9JT7 - chains A and B; structure by X-ray diffraction, 2.30 A resolution.

[Chain A (and B)]
Name: Alanine racemase 2
Source organism: Bacillus subtilis subsp. subtilis str. 168
Notes: EC 5.1.1.1; chain B of this document is another copy of the same molecule, construct and numbering; everything in this record applies to it too
UniProt: P94494 (ALR2_BACSU); residues 1-394 here = UniProt positions 1-394
Amino-acid sequence (398 residues; row label = number of the first residue in the row; numbers below 1 keep their minus sign (Gly-3 is residue -3)):
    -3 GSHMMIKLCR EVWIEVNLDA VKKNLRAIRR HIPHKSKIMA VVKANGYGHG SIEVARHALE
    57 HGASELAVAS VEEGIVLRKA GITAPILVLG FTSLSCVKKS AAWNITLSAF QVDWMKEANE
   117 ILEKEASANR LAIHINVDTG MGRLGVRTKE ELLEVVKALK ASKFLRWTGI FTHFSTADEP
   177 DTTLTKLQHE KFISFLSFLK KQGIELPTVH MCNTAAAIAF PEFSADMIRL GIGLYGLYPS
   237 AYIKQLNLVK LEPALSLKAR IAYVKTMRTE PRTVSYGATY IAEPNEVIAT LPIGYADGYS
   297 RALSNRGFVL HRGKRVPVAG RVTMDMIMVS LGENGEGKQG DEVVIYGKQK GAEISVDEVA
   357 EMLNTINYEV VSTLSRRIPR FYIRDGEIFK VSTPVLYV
Not modelled in the structure: -3 to 0, 387-394
Sequence notes: expression tag (-3 to 0)
Swiss-Prot annotation at these positions:
  - active site (Proton acceptor): Lys39, Tyr272
  - binding site (substrate): Arg139, Met320
  - modified residue: Lys39 (N6-(pyridoxal phosphate)lysine)
Ligand contacts:
  - alanine (ALA): Lys39, Arg139, Tyr364
  - pyridoxal phosphate (PLP): Val37, Lys39, Tyr43, Leu85, Arg139, His169, Asn209, Thr210, Arg225, Gly227, Ile228, Tyr364
From the paper describing this entry:
  - binding site for alanine: Lys39, Arg139, Tyr272, Tyr291, Thr319, Met320, Asp321
  - contacts within the chain: His169-Arg225 (hydrogen bond)
  - conformationally variable residues (side-chain flip): His169, Tyr272
  - catalytic residues: Lys39, Arg139, Tyr272 (proposed by the authors, not directly observed)

[Chain A / chain B interface]
Pairs across the interface (114):
  Leu4(A) - Ser89(B)  hydrogen bond (backbone-side chain)
  Leu4(A) - Cys92(B)
  Cys5(A) - Val67(B)  hydrophobic
  Cys5(A) - Glu68(B)  hydrogen bond (backbone-side chain)
  Cys5(A) - Phe87(B)
  Cys5(A) - Thr88(B)
  Cys5(A) - Ser89(B)  hydrogen bond (backbone-backbone)
  Cys5(A) - Cys92(B)  disulfide
  Cys5(A) - Lys95(B)
  Arg6(A) - Ser66(B)
  Arg6(A) - Glu68(B)  hydrogen bond (backbone-side chain)
  Glu7(A) - Ser89(B)
  Lys39(A) - Met320(B)
  Lys39(A) - Asp321(B)  salt bridge
  Ala40(A) - Met320(B)  hydrophobic
  Ala40(A) - Arg373(B)
  Ala65(A) - Asp321(B)
  Val67(A) - Cys5(B)  hydrophobic
  Glu68(A) - Cys5(B)
  Glu68(A) - Arg6(B)
  Glu69(A) - Arg373(B)  salt bridge
  Phe87(A) - Cys5(B)
  Phe87(A) - Ala258(B)  hydrophobic
  Phe87(A) - Gln335(B)
  Thr88(A) - Cys5(B)
  Ser89(A) - Leu4(B)
  Ser89(A) - Cys5(B)  hydrogen bond (backbone-backbone)
  Ser91(A) - Lys3(B)
  Cys92(A) - Cys5(B)  disulfide
  Phe106(A) - Tyr259(B)  hydrophobic
  Gln107(A) - Gln335(B)  hydrogen bond
  Asp134(A) - Lys261(B)
  Thr135(A) - Pro267(B)
  Gly136(A) - Thr269(B)  hydrogen bond (backbone-side chain)
  Met137(A) - Thr269(B)
  Met137(A) - Val270(B)
  Met137(A) - Ser271(B)  hydrogen bond (backbone-backbone)
  Met137(A) - Tyr272(B)
  Gly138(A) - Lys261(B)  hydrogen bond (backbone-side chain)
  Arg139(A) - Lys261(B)
  Arg139(A) - Thr286(B)  hydrogen bond (backbone-side chain)
  Arg139(A) - Thr319(B)  hydrogen bond
  Arg139(A) - Met322(B)
  Arg139(A) - Met324(B)
  Leu140(A) - Tyr259(B)  hydrophobic
  Leu140(A) - Thr286(B)
  Gly141(A) - Tyr259(B)
  Arg143(A) - Lys261(B)
  Arg143(A) - Met263(B)
  Arg143(A) - Thr265(B)  hydrogen bond (side chain-backbone)
  Arg143(A) - Pro267(B)  hydrogen bond (side chain-backbone)
  His169(A) - Tyr272(B)  hydrogen bond
  Ser171(A) - Ser271(B)
  Ser171(A) - Tyr272(B)
  Ser171(A) - Gly273(B)  hydrogen bond (backbone-backbone)
  Thr172(A) - Gly273(B)
  Glu175(A) - Gly273(B)
  Lys187(A) - Glu266(B)  hydrogen bond (side chain-backbone)
  Tyr259(A) - Phe106(B)  hydrophobic
  Tyr259(A) - Gln107(B)
  Tyr259(A) - Leu140(B)  hydrophobic
  Lys261(A) - Gly138(B)  hydrogen bond (side chain-backbone)
  Lys261(A) - Arg139(B)  hydrogen bond (side chain-backbone)
  Met263(A) - Arg143(B)
  Thr265(A) - Arg143(B)  hydrogen bond (backbone-side chain)
  Thr265(A) - Thr144(B)
  Glu266(A) - Lys187(B)
  Pro267(A) - Thr135(B)
  Pro267(A) - Arg143(B)  hydrogen bond (backbone-side chain)
  Thr269(A) - Gly136(B)  hydrogen bond (side chain-backbone)
  Thr269(A) - Met137(B)
  Thr269(A) - Gly138(B)
  Val270(A) - Met137(B)
  Ser271(A) - Met137(B)  hydrogen bond (backbone-backbone)
  Ser271(A) - Ser171(B)
  Tyr272(A) - Met137(B)
  Tyr272(A) - His169(B)  hydrogen bond
  Tyr272(A) - Ser171(B)
  Gly273(A) - Ser171(B)  hydrogen bond (backbone-backbone)
  Gly273(A) - Thr172(B)
  Gly273(A) - Glu175(B)
  Thr286(A) - Arg139(B)  hydrogen bond (side chain-backbone)
  Tyr291(A) - Tyr364(B)
  Tyr291(A) - Glu365(B)
  Tyr291(A) - Ser368(B)
  Tyr291(A) - Thr369(B)
  Ser296(A) - Glu365(B)
  Arg297(A) - Thr361(B)
  Arg297(A) - Ile362(B)
  Arg297(A) - Glu365(B)  hydrogen bond (backbone-side chain)
  Thr319(A) - Arg139(B)  hydrogen bond
  Met320(A) - Lys39(B)
  Met320(A) - Ala40(B)  hydrophobic
  Met320(A) - Tyr43(B)  hydrophobic
  Met320(A) - Tyr364(B)  hydrophobic
  Asp321(A) - Lys39(B)  salt bridge
  Asp321(A) - Ala65(B)
  Met322(A) - Gly86(B)
  Met322(A) - Arg139(B)
  Met322(A) - Leu140(B)  hydrophobic
  Met324(A) - Arg139(B)
  Gln335(A) - Phe87(B)
  Gln335(A) - Gln107(B)  hydrogen bond
  Thr361(A) - Arg297(B)
  Ile362(A) - Arg297(B)
  Tyr364(A) - Tyr291(B)
  Tyr364(A) - Met320(B)  hydrophobic
  Glu365(A) - Tyr291(B)
  Glu365(A) - Ser296(B)
  Glu365(A) - Arg297(B)  hydrogen bond (side chain-backbone)
  Thr369(A) - Tyr291(B)
  Arg372(A) - Arg373(B)
  Arg373(A) - Ala40(B)
  Arg373(A) - Glu69(B)  salt bridge
Interface residues without a listed pair, chain A (75 interface residues in all): Lys3, Tyr43, Ser66, Gly86, Lys95, Thr144, Glu147, Phe170, Leu180, Ala258, Arg268, Ala274, Ile284, Ala292, Ser368, Ser371
Interface residues without a listed pair, chain B (75 interface residues in all): Glu7, Ser91, Asp134, Gly141, Phe170, Leu180, Leu183, Ala274, Ile284, Ala292, Asn360, Ser371, Arg372
Cross-chain cystine bridges: Cys5(A)-Cys92(B), Cys92(A)-Cys5(B)
Interface features reported in the paper:
  - pairs named by the authors: Lys39(A)-Asp321(B) (hydrogen bond), His169(A)-Tyr272(B) (hydrogen bond)

[Overview]
The chain A/chain B interface involves 75 residues from each chain, with 2 disulfide bonds, 29 hydrogen bonds
and 4 salt bridges. Polar pairs include Lys39(A)-Asp321(B), Glu69(A)-Arg373(B) and Leu4(A)-Ser89(B). The paper
describes hydrogen bonds between Lys39(A) and Asp321(B) and His169(A) and Tyr272(B). From the paper: catalytic
residues Lys39(A), Arg139(A) and Tyr272(A); a binding site for alanine at Lys39(A), Arg139(A) and Tyr272(A)
among others.
Both chains are Alanine racemase 2 (Bacillus subtilis subsp. subtilis str. 168). Entry 9JT7 (SFX reaction
state structure (0-60min) of alanine racemase) was determined by X-ray diffraction (same publication as 8ZPE,
8ZPF, 8ZPG and 8ZPH).
